6EIW - chains A and B of the 4 polymer chains in the assembly; structure by electron microscopy, 3.87 A resolution.

Chain A:
Name: structural protein VP1
Organism: Sacbrood virus
UniProtKB: A0A223DN59 (A0A223DN59_9VIRU); residues 15-243 here correspond to UniProt positions 770-998 (UniProt number = residue number + 755)
Chain sequence (229 residues; row label = number of the first residue in the row):
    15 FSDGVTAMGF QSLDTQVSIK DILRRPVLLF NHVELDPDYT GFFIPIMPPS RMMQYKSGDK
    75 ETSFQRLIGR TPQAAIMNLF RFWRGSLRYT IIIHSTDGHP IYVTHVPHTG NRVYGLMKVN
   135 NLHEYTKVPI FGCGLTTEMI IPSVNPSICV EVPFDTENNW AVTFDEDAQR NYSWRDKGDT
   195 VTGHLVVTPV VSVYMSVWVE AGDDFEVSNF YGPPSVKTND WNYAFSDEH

Chain B:
Name: structural protein VP2
Organism: Sacbrood virus
UniProtKB: A0A223DN66 (A0A223DN66_9VIRU); residues 41-239 here correspond to UniProt positions 193-391 (UniProt number = residue number + 152)
Chain sequence (199 residues; each row starts with the number of its first residue):
    41 GDLVIASSEP TQQFRSLTNR WMPINSIRVT VNGKRNDLLA QYYIPEDFLS THAKCAPNTI
   101 PFETYVYGKY ELEMKFVANG NKFQCGKVII SVKFDSYQAD NINTGFQAAL SRPHIMLDLS
   161 TNNEGVLKIP FRYHRAFVRN QTHKTATAGV RPGKFASIYV QVLSPLQTGE GGANDMFIRP
   221 FYRYTRAEFA GMSYKVPLT

How chain A and chain B interact:
Pairs across the interface (58):
  R65(A) with I142(B); N143(B), hydrogen bond
  N92(A) with N143(B)
  R95(A) with D135(B), hydrogen bond (side chain-backbone); S136(B); Y137(B), hydrogen bond (side chain-backbone); Q138(B); A139(B)
  F96(A) with D135(B); Y173(B); H174(B)
  N172(A) with H174(B)
  N173(A) with D42(B), hydrogen bond; H174(B), hydrogen bond (backbone-backbone); R175(B); A176(B)
  W174(A) with H174(B), hydrogen bond (backbone-backbone)
  F178(A) with I142(B), hydrophobic
  D179(A) with Q138(B); I142(B)
  E180(A) with Q138(B), hydrogen bond (backbone-backbone); A139(B), hydrogen bond (side chain-backbone); D140(B), hydrogen bond (side chain-backbone); N141(B); I142(B)
  R184(A) with Q138(B), hydrogen bond
  Y186(A) with Y137(B); Q138(B); R191(B)
  S187(A) with Y137(B), hydrogen bond; A188(B); G189(B); R191(B)
  R189(A) with R179(B); T187(B); G189(B); V190(B)
  D190(A) with Y137(B); R175(B), salt bridge; G189(B); V190(B); R191(B), hydrogen bond (side chain-backbone)
  D193(A) with H174(B), salt bridge; R175(B), salt bridge
  N223(A) with F134(B), hydrogen bond (side chain-backbone)
  F224(A) with S151(B); R152(B)
  Y225(A) with K133(B); F134(B), hydrogen bond (side chain-backbone); D135(B), hydrogen bond (side chain-backbone); S136(B); N143(B); A148(B); R152(B), hydrogen bond (backbone-side chain)
  G226(A) with N143(B), hydrogen bond (backbone-side chain); S151(B)
  P227(A) with S151(B)
  P228(A) with N143(B)
Interface residues without a listed pair, chain A (24 interface residues in all): V176, W188
Interface residues without a listed pair, chain B (27 interface residues in all): Q147, R172

In short:
24 residues of chain A face 27 of chain B across their interface, with 17 hydrogen bonds and 3 salt bridges.
Among the polar pairs are D190(A)-R175(B), D193(A)-H174(B) and D193(A)-R175(B).
Chain A is structural protein VP1 and chain B is structural protein VP2, both from Sacbrood virus; the
structure, Sacbrood virus of honeybee empty particle, was determined by electron microscopy, deposited
together with 5LSF, 5OYP, 6EGV, 6EGX and 6EH1.
